PDB entry 8JC0 | electron microscopy, 3.40 A resolution | chains a and b of the 8 polymer chains in the assembly

Chain a (and b):
Name: T-cell surface glycoprotein CD3 zeta chain
Source organism: Homo sapiens
Notes: chain b of this document is another copy of the same molecule, construct and numbering; everything in this record applies to it too
Reference sequence: P20963 (CD3Z_HUMAN); numbering as in UniProt (aligned over 1-164)
Chain sequence (195 residues; row label = number of the first residue in the row):
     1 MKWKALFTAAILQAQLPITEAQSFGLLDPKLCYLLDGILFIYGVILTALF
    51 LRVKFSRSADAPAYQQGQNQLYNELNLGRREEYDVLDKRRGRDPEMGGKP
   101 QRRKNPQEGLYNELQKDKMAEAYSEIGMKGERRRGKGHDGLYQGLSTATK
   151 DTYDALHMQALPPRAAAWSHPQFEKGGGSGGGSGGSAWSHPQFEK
Not modelled in the structure: 1-25, 57-195 (chain b: 1-26, 55-195)
Differences from the reference sequence: expression tag (165-195)
Swiss-Prot annotation at these positions:
  - modified residue: S58 (Phosphoserine), Y64 (Phosphotyrosine), Y72 (Phosphotyrosine), Y83 (Phosphotyrosine), Y111 (Phosphotyrosine), Y123 (Phosphotyrosine), Y142 (Phosphotyrosine), Y153 (Phosphotyrosine)
  - mutagenesis: D36 (D36E/L/V: Decreases cell surface expression of IgG Fc receptor complex)

How chain a and chain b interact:
Pairs across the interface (15; chain a residue first):
  C32(a) - C32(b)  disulfide
  Y33(a) - D28(b)  hydrogen bond (side chain-backbone)
  Y33(a) - L31(b)
  D36(a) - C32(b)
  D36(a) - L35(b)
  D36(a) - D36(b)  hydrogen bond (side chain-backbone)
  D36(a) - L39(b)
  Y42(a) - G43(b)
  Y42(a) - T47(b)  hydrogen bond
  L46(a) - T47(b)
  T47(a) - Y42(b)  hydrogen bond
  T47(a) - L46(b)
  F50(a) - L49(b)
  F50(a) - F50(b)  hydrophobic
  V53(a) - F50(b)  hydrophobic
Also at the interface, not in a pair above, chain a (13 interface residues in all): D28, P29, L39, F40, G43
Also at the interface, not in a pair above, chain b (15 interface residues in all): Y33, F40, V53
Inter-chain disulfides: C32(a)-C32(b)

Overview:
13 residues of chain a and 15 residues of chain b are in contact, with 1 disulfide bond and 4 hydrogen bonds.
Polar contacts include Y33(a)-D28(b), D36(a)-D36(b) and Y42(a)-T47(b). From UniProt: one mutagenesis site on
chain a.
Both chains are T-cell surface glycoprotein CD3 zeta chain (Homo sapiens). Entry 8JC0 (V gamma9 V delta2 TCR
and CD3 complex in LMNG) was determined by electron microscopy, deposited together with 8JBV, 8JCB, 8WXE,
8WY0, 8WYI and 8YC0.
